Entry 7DNP (X-ray diffraction, 2.00 A resolution); this record covers chain A.

Chain A:
Protein: Secretion activator protein, hypothetical
Organism: Brucella abortus bv. 1 str. 9-941
UniProt: Q57DE3 (Q57DE3_BRUAB); numbering as in UniProt (aligned over 1-174)
Sequence (182 residues; row label = number of the first residue in the row):
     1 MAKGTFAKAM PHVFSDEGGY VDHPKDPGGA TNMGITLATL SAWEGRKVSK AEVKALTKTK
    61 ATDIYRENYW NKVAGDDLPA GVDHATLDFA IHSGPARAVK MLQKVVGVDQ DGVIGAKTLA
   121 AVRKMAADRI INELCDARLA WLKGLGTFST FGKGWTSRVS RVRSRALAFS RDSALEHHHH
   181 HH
Not modelled in the structure: 1, 176-182
Construct notes: expression tag (175-182)
Ligand contacts: H9U ((2R)-2-[[(2S)-2-[[(2R)-2-[(2R,3S,4R,5R,6S)-5-acetamido-3-[(2S,3R,4R,5S,6R)-3-acetamido-6-(hydroxymethyl)-4,5-bis(oxidanyl)oxan-2-yl]oxy-2-(hydroxymethyl)-6-oxidanyl-oxan-4-yl]oxypropanoyl]amino]propanoyl]amino]pentanedioic acid): Glu17, Gly28, Thr31, Gly34, Ile35, Thr36, Thr39, Tyr65, Tyr69, Ile91, His92, Ser93, Gly94, Trp141, Leu142, Leu145, Phe151, Trp155, Arg158
What the authors report for this chain:
  - catalytic residues: Glu17, Asp26, Thr31 (by similarity / conservation)
  - binding site for H9U: Thr39, Tyr65, Tyr69, His92, Leu142, Leu145, Phe151, Trp155
  - conformationally variable residues (domain motion, side-chain flip): Gly28, Phe151

Summary:
Chain A binds compound H9U. From the paper: catalytic residues Glu17, Asp26 and Thr31; a binding site for H9U
at Thr39, Tyr65 and Tyr69 among others.
Chain A is Secretion activator protein, hypothetical (Brucella abortus bv. 1 str. 9-941); the structure,
Structure of Brucella abortus SagA, was determined by X-ray diffraction (same publication as 7DPY).
